7VAN - chains K and L of the 12 polymer chains in the assembly; structure by electron microscopy, 3.00 A resolution.

Chain K:
Protein: V-type ATP synthase, subunit G
Source organism: Thermus thermophilus HB8
Reference sequence: Q5SIT5 (Q5SIT5_THET8); residue numbers follow UniProt; this construct covers 1-120
Chain sequence (120 residues; each row starts with the number of its first residue):
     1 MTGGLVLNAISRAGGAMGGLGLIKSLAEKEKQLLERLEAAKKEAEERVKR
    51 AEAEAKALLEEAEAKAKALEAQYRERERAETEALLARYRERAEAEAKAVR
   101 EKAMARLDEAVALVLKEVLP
Unresolved in the structure: 1-80

Chain L:
Protein: V-type ATP synthase subunit E
Source organism: Thermus thermophilus HB8
Reference sequence: P74901 (VATE_THET8); numbering as in UniProt (aligned over 1-188)
Chain sequence (188 residues; each row starts with the number of its first residue):
     1 MSKLEAILSQEVEAEIQALLQEAEAKAEAVKREAEEKAKALLQARERALE
    51 AQYRAALRRAESAGELLVATARTQARGEVLEEVRRRVREALEALPQKPEW
   101 PEVVRKLALEALEALPGAKALVANPEDLPHLEALARERGVELQAEPALRL
   151 GVRAVGAEGKTQVENSLLARLDRAWDALSSKVAQALWG
Unresolved in the structure: 1-60

How chain K and chain L interact:
Pairs across the interface - 32 pairs, chain K then chain L:
  Tyr88(K) with Gly64(L); Glu65(L); Val68(L)
  Arg91(K) with Val68(L)
  Ala92(K) with Val68(L), hydrophobic
  Glu95(K) with Arg72(L)
  Val99(K) with Ala75(L), hydrophobic; Trp187(L), hydrogen bond (backbone-side chain)
  Lys102(K) with Trp187(L)
  Ala103(K) with Val79(L), hydrophobic; Leu186(L); Trp187(L)
  Arg106(K) with Ala185(L); Leu186(L), hydrogen bond (side chain-backbone); Trp187(L); Gly188(L)
  Leu107(K) with Val83(L), hydrophobic; Arg86(L); Leu186(L)
  Ala110(K) with Leu186(L), hydrophobic
  Val111(K) with Arg86(L)
  Val114(K) with Val87(L), hydrophobic; Trp175(L), hydrophobic; Val182(L), hydrophobic
  Leu115(K) with Ala90(L), hydrophobic; Leu91(L), hydrophobic
  Glu117(K) with Leu178(L)
  Val118(K) with Arg170(L); Leu171(L), hydrophobic
  Leu119(K) with Leu91(L), hydrophobic; Leu167(L), hydrophobic
  Pro120(K) with Lys106(L)
Interface residues without a listed pair, chain K (20 interface residues in all): Leu84, Ala96, Leu113
Interface residues without a listed pair, chain L (29 interface residues in all): Glu61, Leu67, Ala71, Arg76, Glu82, Leu107, Lys181

Overview:
20 residues of chain K and 29 residues of chain L are in contact; the contacts include 2 hydrogen bonds. Polar
contacts include Val99(K)-Trp187(L) and Arg106(K)-Leu186(L).
Chain K is V-type ATP synthase, subunit G and chain L is V-type ATP synthase subunit E, both from Thermus
thermophilus HB8; the structure, V1EG of V/A-ATPase from Thermus thermophilus, high ATP, state2-1, was
determined by electron microscopy (same publication as 7VAI, 7VAJ, 7VAK, 7VAL, 7VAM, 7VAO and 11 further
entries).
